PDB entry 2AN2 | X-ray diffraction, 2.60 A resolution | chain A

[Chain A]
Protein: P332G A333S double mutant of Nitric Oxide Synthase from Bacillus subtilis
From: Bacillus subtilis
Notes: EC 1.14.13.39; engineered mutation(s): P332G, A333S
Reference sequence: O34453 (NOSO_BACSU); residues 24-359 here correspond to UniProt positions 1-336 (UniProt number = residue number - 23)
Amino-acid sequence (360 residues; row label = number of the first residue in the row; note: 2 numbers in that range are skipped by the numbering (no residue carries them; nothing is unmodelled there); numbers below 1 keep their minus sign (Ser-2 is residue -2)):
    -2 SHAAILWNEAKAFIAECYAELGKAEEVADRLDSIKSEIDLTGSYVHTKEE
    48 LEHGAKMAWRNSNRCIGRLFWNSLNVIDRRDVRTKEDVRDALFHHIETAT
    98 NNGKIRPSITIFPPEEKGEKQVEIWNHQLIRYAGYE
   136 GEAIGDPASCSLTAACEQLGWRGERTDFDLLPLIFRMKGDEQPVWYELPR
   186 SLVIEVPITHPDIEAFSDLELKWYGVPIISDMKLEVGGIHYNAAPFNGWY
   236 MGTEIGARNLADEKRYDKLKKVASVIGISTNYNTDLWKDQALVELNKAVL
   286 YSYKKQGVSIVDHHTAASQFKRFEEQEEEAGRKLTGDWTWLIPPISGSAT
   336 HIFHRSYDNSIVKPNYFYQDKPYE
Ion coordination: heme Fe near Cys62 (its only coordinating residue here)
Small-molecule neighbours:
  - arginine (ARG): Gln125, Arg128, Tyr209, Pro212, Ile214, Gly233, Trp234, Tyr235, Glu239, Asn244
  - tetrahydrobiopterin (H4B): Arg243, Trp323, Thr324, Trp325, Phe338, His339, Arg340
  - heme (HEM): Trp56, Ser59, Arg61, Cys62, Ile63, Gly64, Leu71, Pro104, Ile214, Met217, Phe231, Asn232, Gly233, Trp234, Met236, Glu239, Val296, Trp325, Tyr351, Tyr353

[In short]
Ligands of chain A: arginine, heme and tetrahydrobiopterin.
Chain A is P332G A333S double mutant of Nitric Oxide Synthase from Bacillus subtilis (Bacillus subtilis); the
structure, P332G, A333S Double mutant of the Bacillus subtilis Nitric Oxide Synthase, was determined by X-ray
diffraction (same publication as 2AMO and 2AN0).
